PDB entry 9D3I | electron microscopy, 3.11 A resolution | chains B and I of the 10 polymer chains in the assembly

Chain B:
Protein: Proteasome subunit alpha type-2
From: Saccharomyces cerevisiae
Reference sequence: P23639 (PSA2_YEAST); residue numbers follow UniProt; this construct covers 1-250
Sequence (250 residues; row label = number of the first residue in the row):
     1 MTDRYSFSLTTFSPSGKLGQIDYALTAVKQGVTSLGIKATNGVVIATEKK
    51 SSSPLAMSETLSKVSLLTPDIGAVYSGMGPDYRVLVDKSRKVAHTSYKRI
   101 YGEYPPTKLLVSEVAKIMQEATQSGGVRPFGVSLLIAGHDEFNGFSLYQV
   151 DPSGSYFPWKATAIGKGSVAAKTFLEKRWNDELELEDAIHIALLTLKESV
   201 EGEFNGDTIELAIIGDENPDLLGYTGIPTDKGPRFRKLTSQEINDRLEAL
Disordered / not traced: 1-3
UniProt features mapped onto this chain:
  - cross-link: K108 (Glycyl lysine isopeptide (Lys-Gly) (interchain with G-Cter in ubiquitin))

Chain I:
Protein: Proteasome subunit beta type-2
From: Saccharomyces cerevisiae
Notes: EC 3.4.25.1
Reference sequence: P25043 (PSB2_YEAST); residues 1-261 here = UniProt positions 1-261
Sequence (261 residues; each row starts with the number of its first residue):
     1 MAGLSFDNYQRNNFLAENSHTQPKATSTGTTIVGVKFNNGVVIAADTRST
    51 QGPIVADKNCAKLHRISPKIWCAGAGTAADTEAVTQLIGSNIELHSLYTS
   101 REPRVVSALQMLKQHLFKYQGHIGAYLIVAGVDPTGSHLFSIHAHGSTDV
   151 GYYLSLGSGSLAAMAVLESHWKQDLTKEEAIKLASDAIQAGIWNDLGSGS
   201 NVDVCVMEIGKDAEYLRNYLTPNVREEKQKSYKFPRGTTAVLKESIVNIC
   251 DIQEEQVDITA
Disordered / not traced: 1, 50-60, 194-198, 222-237, 248-261
UniProt features mapped onto this chain:
  - active site: T30 (Nucleophile)

Interface between chain B and chain I:
Pairs across the interface (24; chain B residue first):
  D87(B) - Y98(I)
  R90(B) - L94(I)
  R90(B) - L97(I)
  K91(B) - L94(I)
  H94(B) - S90(I)
  H94(B) - L94(I)
  R99(B) - Q86(I)  hydrogen bond (side chain-backbone)
  R99(B) - L87(I)
  R99(B) - S90(I)
  D220(B) - D212(I)
  L222(B) - P68(I)
  G223(B) - P68(I)
  G223(B) - D212(I)
  G223(B) - A213(I)  hydrogen bond (backbone-backbone)
  Y224(B) - R65(I)  hydrogen bond
  Y224(B) - P68(I)  hydrophobic
  Y224(B) - W71(I)  hydrophobic
  Y224(B) - A213(I)
  T225(B) - A213(I)  hydrogen bond (backbone-backbone)
  T225(B) - E214(I)
  T225(B) - Y215(I)  hydrogen bond (backbone-backbone)
  G226(B) - Y215(I)
  I227(B) - Y215(I)  hydrophobic
  D230(B) - R65(I)  salt bridge
Also at the interface, not in a pair above, chain B (15 interface residues in all): L66, Y104
Also at the interface, not in a pair above, chain I (15 interface residues in all): K69, E93

Summary:
Chain B and chain I each contribute 15 residues to their interface; the contacts include 5 hydrogen bonds and
1 salt bridge. Among the polar pairs are D230(B)-R65(I), R99(B)-Q86(I) and Y224(B)-R65(I). From UniProt:
active-site residue T30(I) on chain I.
Chain B is Proteasome subunit alpha type-2 and chain I is Proteasome subunit beta type-2, both from
Saccharomyces cerevisiae; the structure, Proteasome core particle assembly intermediate 5-alpha/4-beta/Ump1
purified from Saccharomyces cerevisiae, was determined by electron microscopy.
